Entry 6X59 (electron microscopy, 2.98 A resolution); this record covers chains C and J of the 11 polymer chains in the assembly.

[Chain C]
Molecule: Histone H2A type 1
From: Homo sapiens
UniProt: P0C0S8 (H2A1_HUMAN); residues 1-129 here correspond to UniProt positions 2-130 (UniProt number = residue number + 1)
Chain sequence (129 residues; numbered 1 to 129; the number before each row is that of its first residue):
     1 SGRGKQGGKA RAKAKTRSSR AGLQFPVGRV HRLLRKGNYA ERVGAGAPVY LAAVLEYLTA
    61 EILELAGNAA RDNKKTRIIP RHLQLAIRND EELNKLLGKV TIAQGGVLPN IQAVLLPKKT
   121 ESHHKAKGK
Unresolved in the structure: 1-9, 118-129
UniProt features mapped onto this chain:
  - modified residue: Ser1 (N-acetylserine), Arg3 (Citrulline), Lys5 (N6-(2-hydroxyisobutyryl)lysine), Lys9 (N6-(2-hydroxyisobutyryl)lysine), Lys13 (N6-(beta-hydroxybutyryl)lysine), Lys36 (N6-(2-hydroxyisobutyryl)lysine), Lys74 (N6-(2-hydroxyisobutyryl)lysine), Lys75 (N6-(2-hydroxyisobutyryl)lysine), Lys95 (N6-(2-hydroxyisobutyryl)lysine), Lys99 (N6-glutaryllysine), Gln104 (N5-methylglutamine), Lys118 (N6-(2-hydroxyisobutyryl)lysine), Lys119 (N6-crotonyllysine), Thr120 (Phosphothreonine), Lys125 (N6-crotonyllysine)
  - cross-link (Glycyl lysine isopeptide (Lys-Gly)): Lys13 (interchain with G-Cter in ubiquitin), Lys15 (interchain with G-Cter in ubiquitin), Lys119 (interchain with G-Cter in ubiquitin)

[Chain J]
Molecule: 147-nt DNA strand
Sequence (147 nucleotides; each row starts with the number of its first residue; numbering starts at 0):
     0 ACAGGATGTA TATATCTGAC ACGTGCCTGG AGACTAGGGA GTAATCCCCT TGGCGGTTAA
    60 AACGCGGGGG ACAGCGCGTA CGTGCGTTTA AGCGGTGCTA GAGCTGTCTA CGACCAATTG
   120 AGCGGCCTCG GCACCGGGAT TCTCCAG
Unresolved in the structure: 0, 146

[How chain C and chain J interact]
Residue-residue contacts (16; chain C residue first):
  Arg11(C) - DA116(J)  hydrogen bond to the base
  Arg11(C) - DT117(J)  sugar contact
  Lys13(C) - DG119(J)  salt bridge to the phosphate
  Arg29(C) - DG121(J)  sugar contact
  Arg29(C) - DC122(J)  salt bridge to the phosphate
  Arg42(C) - DG111(J)  hydrogen bond to the sugar
  Arg42(C) - DA112(J)  phosphate contact
  Val43(C) - DG111(J)  sugar contact
  Val43(C) - DA112(J)  hydrogen bond to the phosphate
  Gly44(C) - DG111(J)  phosphate contact
  Ala45(C) - DG111(J)  phosphate contact
  Lys75(C) - DA132(J)  phosphate contact
  Thr76(C) - DG130(J)  sugar contact
  Thr76(C) - DC131(J)  hydrogen bond to the phosphate
  Arg77(C) - DG130(J)  hydrogen bond to the sugar
  Arg77(C) - DC131(J)  hydrogen bond to the phosphate
Interface residues without a listed pair, chain C (13 interface residues in all): Thr16, Arg35, Glu41
Interface residues without a listed pair, chain J (11 interface residues in all): DA120

[Overview]
13 residues of chain C and 11 residues of chain J are in contact, with 6 hydrogen bonds and 2 salt bridges.
Polar pairs include Arg11(C)-DA116(J), Arg42(C)-DG111(J) and Arg77(C)-DG130(J).
Chain C is Histone H2A type 1 (Homo sapiens) and chain J is a 147-nt DNA strand; the structure, The mouse cGAS
catalytic domain binding to human assembled nucleosome, was determined by electron microscopy, deposited
together with 6X5A and 6XJD.
